PDB entry 5CMB | X-ray diffraction, 1.34 A resolution | chains A and B

Chain A (and B):
Name: ML032222a iGluR
From: Mnemiopsis leidyi
Notes: engineered mutation(s): R681K; chain B of this document is another copy of the same molecule, construct and numbering; everything in this record applies to it too
Sequence (256 residues; row label = number of the first residue in the row):
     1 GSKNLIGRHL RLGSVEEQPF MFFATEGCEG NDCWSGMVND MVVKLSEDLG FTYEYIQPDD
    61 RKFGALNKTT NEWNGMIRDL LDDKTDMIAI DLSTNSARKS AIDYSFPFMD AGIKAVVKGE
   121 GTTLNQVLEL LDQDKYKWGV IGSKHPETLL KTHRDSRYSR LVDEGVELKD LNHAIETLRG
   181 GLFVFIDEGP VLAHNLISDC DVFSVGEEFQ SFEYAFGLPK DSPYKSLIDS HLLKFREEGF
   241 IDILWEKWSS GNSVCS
Unresolved in the structure: 1-4, 252-256 (chain B: 256)
Disulfide bonds: C28-C33
Bound ions: Mg2+: D110, E213 (shared with D110(B), E213(B) of chain B)
Ligand contacts: glycine (GLY): F63, D91, L92, S93, R98, K144, H145, E188, Y214

Interface between chain A and chain B:
Contacting residue pairs (37):
  T94(A) - F106(B)
  T94(A) - L233(B)
  N95(A) - L233(B)
  N95(A) - E237(B)
  S96(A) - K234(B)
  S96(A) - E237(B)  hydrogen bond (backbone-side chain)
  K99(A) - S226(B)  hydrogen bond (side chain-backbone)
  K99(A) - D229(B)
  K99(A) - S230(B)
  K99(A) - L233(B)
  F106(A) - T94(B)
  P107(A) - P107(B)  hydrophobic
  D110(A) - D110(B)
  D110(A) - R236(B)  salt bridge
  L149(A) - E237(B)
  Q210(A) - E237(B)  hydrogen bond (side chain-backbone)
  S211(A) - R236(B)  hydrogen bond
  F212(A) - R236(B)  hydrogen bond (backbone-side chain)
  E213(A) - E213(B)
  E213(A) - R236(B)  salt bridge
  S226(A) - K99(B)
  D229(A) - K99(B)
  S230(A) - K99(B)
  L233(A) - T94(B)
  L233(A) - N95(B)
  L233(A) - S96(B)
  L233(A) - K99(B)
  K234(A) - S96(B)
  R236(A) - D110(B)  salt bridge
  R236(A) - S211(B)  hydrogen bond
  R236(A) - F212(B)  hydrogen bond (side chain-backbone)
  R236(A) - E213(B)  salt bridge
  E237(A) - N95(B)
  E237(A) - S96(B)  hydrogen bond
  E237(A) - L149(B)
  E237(A) - T152(B)
  E237(A) - Q210(B)
Interface residues without a listed pair, chain A (23 interface residues in all): Y104, T152, K225, D242
Interface residues without a listed pair, chain B (23 interface residues in all): Y104, K225, D242

Summary:
Chain A and chain B each contribute 23 residues to their interface, with 8 hydrogen bonds and 4 salt bridges.
Among the polar pairs are D110(A)-R236(B), E213(A)-R236(B) and S96(A)-E237(B). Chain A binds glycine. D110(A)
and E213(A) coordinate Mg2+.
Both chains are ML032222a iGluR (Mnemiopsis leidyi). Entry 5CMB (Mnemiopsis leidyi ML032222a iGluR LBD R703K
mutant glycine complex) was determined by X-ray diffraction (same publication as 5CMC).
